Entry 7AAP (electron microscopy, 2.50 A resolution); this record covers chains A and C of the 6 polymer chains in the assembly.

== Chain A ==
Molecule: Non-structural protein 12
Organism: Severe acute respiratory syndrome coronavirus 2
Notes: EC 3.4.19.12, 3.4.22.-, 3.4.22.69, 2.7.7.48, 3.6.4.12, 3.6.4.13, 3.1.13.-, 3.1.-.-, 2.1.1.-
UniProtKB: P0DTD1 (R1AB_SARS2); residues 1-932 here correspond to UniProt positions 4393-5324 (UniProt number = residue number + 4392)
Amino-acid sequence (967 residues; numbered 1 to 967; the number before each row is that of its first residue):
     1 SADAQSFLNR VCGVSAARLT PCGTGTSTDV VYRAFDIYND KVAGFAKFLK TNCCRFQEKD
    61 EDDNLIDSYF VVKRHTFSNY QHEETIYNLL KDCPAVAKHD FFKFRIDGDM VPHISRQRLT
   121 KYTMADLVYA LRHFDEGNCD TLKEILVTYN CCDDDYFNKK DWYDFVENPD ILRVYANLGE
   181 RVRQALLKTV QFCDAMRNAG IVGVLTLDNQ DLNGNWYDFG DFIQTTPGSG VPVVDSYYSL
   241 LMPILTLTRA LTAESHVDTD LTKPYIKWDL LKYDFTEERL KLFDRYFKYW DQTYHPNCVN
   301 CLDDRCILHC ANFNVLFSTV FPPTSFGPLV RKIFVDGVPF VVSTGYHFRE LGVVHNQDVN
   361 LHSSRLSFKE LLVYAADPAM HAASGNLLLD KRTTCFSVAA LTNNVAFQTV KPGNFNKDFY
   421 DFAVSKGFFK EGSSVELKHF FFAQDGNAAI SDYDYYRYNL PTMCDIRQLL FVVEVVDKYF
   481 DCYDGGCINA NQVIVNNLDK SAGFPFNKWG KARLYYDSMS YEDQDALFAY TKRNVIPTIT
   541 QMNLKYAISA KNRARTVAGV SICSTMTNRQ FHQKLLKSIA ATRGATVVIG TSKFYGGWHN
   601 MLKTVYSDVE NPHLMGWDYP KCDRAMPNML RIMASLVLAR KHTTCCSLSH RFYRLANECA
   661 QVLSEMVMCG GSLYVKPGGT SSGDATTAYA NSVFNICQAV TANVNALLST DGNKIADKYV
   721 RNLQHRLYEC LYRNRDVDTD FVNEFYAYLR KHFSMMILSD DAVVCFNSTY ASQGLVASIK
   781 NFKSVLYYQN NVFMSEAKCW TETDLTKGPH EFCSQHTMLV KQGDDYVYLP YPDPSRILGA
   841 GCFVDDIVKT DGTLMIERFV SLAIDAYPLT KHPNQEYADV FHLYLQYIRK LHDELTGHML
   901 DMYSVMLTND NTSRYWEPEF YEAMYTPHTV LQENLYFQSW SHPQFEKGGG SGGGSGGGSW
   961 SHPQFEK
Unresolved in the structure: 1-3, 896-910, 930-967
Sequence notes: expression tag (933-967)
Ion coordination: Mg2+: Asn209, Asp218 (together with pyrophosphate); Zn2+ site 1: His295, Cys301, Cys306, Cys310; Zn2+ site 2: Cys487, His642, Cys645, Cys646
Ligand contacts:
  - GE6 ([[(2R,3S,4R,5R)-5-(3-aminocarbonyl-5-fluoranyl-2-oxidanylidene-pyrazin-1-yl)-3,4-bis(oxidanyl)oxolan-2-yl]methoxy-oxidanyl-phosphoryl] phosphono hydrogen phosphate): Lys545, Val557, Asp623, Thr680, Ser682, Thr687, Asn691, Ser759, Asp760, Asp761, Ser814
  - pyrophosphate (POP): Lys50, Asn52, Lys73, Arg116, Asn209, Tyr217, Asp218
Swiss-Prot annotation at these positions:
  - region: Lys545 to Arg555 (Interaction with RMP Remdesivir), Thr582 to Pro620 (RdRp Palm N-ter)
  - active site: Ser759, Asp760, Asp761
  - binding site (Mn(2+)): Asn209, Asp218
  - binding site (Zn(2+)): His295, Cys301, Cys306, Cys310, Cys487, His642, Cys645, Cys646
  - site: Gln932 (Cleavage)
Reported in the primary citation:
  - binding site for pyrophosphate: Lys73, Arg116, Asp218
  - binding site for GE6: Lys545, Ser682, Asn691
  - conformationally variable residues (order/disorder transition): Arg553, Arg555
  - binding site for the 30-nt RNA strand: Val557

== Chain C ==
Molecule: Non-structural protein 7
Organism: Severe acute respiratory syndrome coronavirus 2
Notes: EC 3.4.19.12, 3.4.22.-, 3.4.22.69, 2.7.7.48, 3.6.4.12, 3.6.4.13, 3.1.13.-, 3.1.-.-, 2.1.1.-
UniProtKB: P0DTD1 (R1AB_SARS2); residues 1-83 here correspond to UniProt positions 3860-3942 (UniProt number = residue number + 3859)
Amino-acid sequence (83 residues; row label = number of the first residue in the row):
     1 SKMSDVKCTS VVLLSVLQQL RVESSSKLWA QCVQLHNDIL LAKDTTEAFE KMVSLLSVLL
    61 SMQGAVDINK LCEEMLDNRA TLQ
Unresolved in the structure: 1, 69-83
Swiss-Prot annotation at these positions:
  - site: Gln83 (Cleavage)

== Interface between chain A and chain C ==
Contacting residue pairs - 25 pairs, chain A then chain C:
  Thr409(A) with Trp29(C)
  Lys411(A) with Gln18(C)
  Pro412(A) with Leu14(C), hydrophobic; Ser15(C); Trp29(C)
  Gly413(A) with Val11(C)
  Asn414(A) with Ser15(C)
  Phe415(A) with Cys8(C), hydrophobic
  Tyr420(A) with Ser4(C); Asp5(C), hydrogen bond; Cys8(C), hydrophobic
  Phe429(A) with Ser4(C)
  Glu431(A) with Lys2(C), hydrogen bond (side chain-backbone); Met3(C), hydrogen bond (side chain-backbone)
  Phe440(A) with Lys7(C); Leu40(C), hydrophobic
  Phe442(A) with Asn37(C); Leu40(C), hydrophobic; Leu41(C), hydrophobic
  Ala443(A) with Leu14(C), hydrophobic; Val33(C); Asn37(C), hydrogen bond (backbone-side chain)
  Gln444(A) with Trp29(C), hydrogen bond (backbone-side chain)
  Asn552(A) with Asn37(C); Leu41(C)
Other interface residues (no listed pair), chain A (20 interface residues in all): Val410, Leu437, Phe441, Asp445, Ala550, Phe843
Other interface residues (no listed pair), chain C (16 interface residues in all): His36

== Overview ==
20 residues of chain A and 16 residues of chain C are in contact, with 5 hydrogen bonds. Polar pairs include
Tyr420(A)-Asp5(C), Glu431(A)-Lys2(C) and Glu431(A)-Met3(C). Ligands of chain A: pyrophosphate and compound
GE6. The paper reports a binding site for pyrophosphate at Lys73(A), Arg116(A) and Asp218(A); a binding site
for GE6 at Lys545(A), Ser682(A) and Asn691(A).
Chain A is Non-structural protein 12 and chain C is Non-structural protein 7, both from Severe acute
respiratory syndrome coronavirus 2; the structure, Nsp7-Nsp8-Nsp12 SARS-CoV2 RNA-dependent RNA polymerase in
complex with template:primer dsRNA and favipiravir-RTP, was determined by electron microscopy.
